Entry 8OPE (electron microscopy, 3.09 A resolution); this record covers chains Ba and Bi of the 42 polymer chains in the assembly.

== Chain Ba (and Bi) ==
Molecule: Genome polyprotein (Fragment)
Source organism: Potato virus Y strain NTN
Notes: chain Bi of this document is another copy of the same molecule, construct and numbering; everything in this record applies to it too
Reference sequence: A0A0A7DJG2 (A0A0A7DJG2_9POTV); residue numbers follow UniProt; this construct covers 1-227
Sequence (227 residues; row label = number of the first residue in the row):
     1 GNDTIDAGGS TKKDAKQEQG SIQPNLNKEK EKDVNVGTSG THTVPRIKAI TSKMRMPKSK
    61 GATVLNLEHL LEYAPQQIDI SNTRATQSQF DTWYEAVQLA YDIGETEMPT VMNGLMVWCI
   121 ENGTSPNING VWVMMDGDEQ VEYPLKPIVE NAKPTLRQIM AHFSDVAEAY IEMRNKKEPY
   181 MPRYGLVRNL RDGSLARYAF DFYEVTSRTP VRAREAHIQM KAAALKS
Unresolved in the structure: 1-41
From the paper describing this entry:
  - binding site for the 5-nt RNA strand: S125 to G130

== Interface between chain Ba and chain Bi ==
Contacting residue pairs - 5 pairs, chain Ba then chain Bi:
  N129(Ba) with S194(Bi); R212(Bi)
  K146(Ba) with R197(Bi)
  E150(Ba) with R208(Bi), salt bridge
  N151(Ba) with R208(Bi), hydrogen bond
Other interface residues (no listed pair), chain Ba (5 interface residues in all): H69
Other interface residues (no listed pair), chain Bi (6 interface residues in all): H42, Y198

== Summary ==
Chain Ba and chain Bi form an interface of 5 and 6 residues respectively; the contacts include 1 hydrogen bond
and 1 salt bridge. Polar contacts include E150(Ba)-R208(Bi) and N151(Ba)-R208(Bi). The paper reports a binding
site for the 5-nt RNA strand at S125(Ba).
Chain Ba and chain Bi are both Genome polyprotein (Fragment) (Potato virus Y strain NTN); the structure,
Virus-like Particle based on PVY coat protein with dC40 deletion with helical architecture encapsidating
ssRNA, was determined by electron microscopy (same publication as 8OPC and 8OPL).
